Entry 7F58 (electron microscopy, 3.10 A resolution); this record covers chains R and A of the 5 polymer chains in the assembly.

# Chain R
Molecule: Melanocortin receptor 4
From: Homo sapiens
UniProt: P32245 (MC4R_HUMAN); residues 1-332 here = UniProt positions 1-332
Sequence (507 residues; row label = number of the first residue in the row; numbers below 1 keep their minus sign (Gly-1 is residue -1)):
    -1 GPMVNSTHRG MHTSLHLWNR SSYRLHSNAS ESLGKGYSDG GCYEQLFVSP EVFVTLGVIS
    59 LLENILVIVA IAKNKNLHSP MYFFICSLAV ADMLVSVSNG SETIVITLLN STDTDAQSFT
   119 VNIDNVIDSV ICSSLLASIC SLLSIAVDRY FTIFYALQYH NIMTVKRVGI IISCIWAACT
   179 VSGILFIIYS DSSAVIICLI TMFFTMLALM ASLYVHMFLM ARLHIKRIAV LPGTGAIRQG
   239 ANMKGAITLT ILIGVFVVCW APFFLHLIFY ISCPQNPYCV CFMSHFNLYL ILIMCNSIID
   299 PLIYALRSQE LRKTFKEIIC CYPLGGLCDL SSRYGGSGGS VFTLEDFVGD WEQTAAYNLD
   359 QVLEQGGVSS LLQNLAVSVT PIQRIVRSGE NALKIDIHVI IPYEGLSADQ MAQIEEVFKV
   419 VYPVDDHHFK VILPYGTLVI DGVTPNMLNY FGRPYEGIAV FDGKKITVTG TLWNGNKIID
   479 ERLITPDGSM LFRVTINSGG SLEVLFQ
Not modelled in the structure: -1 to 38, 111-115, 233-236, 321-505
Disulfide bonds: Cys40-Cys279, Cys271-Cys277
Differences from the reference sequence: expression tag (-1 to 0, 333-505)
Metal / ion sites: Ca2+: Glu100, Asp122, Asp126 (together with 1I8)
Ligand contacts: 1I8 ((3R)-N-[(2R)-3-(4-chlorophenyl)-1-[4-cyclohexyl-4-(1,2,4-triazol-1-ylmethyl)piperidin-1-yl]-1-oxidanylidene-propan-2-yl]-1,2,3,4-tetrahydroisoquinoline-3-carboxamide): Phe45, Phe51, Asn97, Glu100, Thr101, Ile104, Asp126, Ile129, Cys130, Leu133, Phe184, Ile185, Ser188, Val193, Ile194, Leu197, Phe261, His264, Leu265, Tyr268, Phe284, Asn285, Leu288
What the authors report for this chain:
  - binding site for 1I8: Phe45, Ile104, Ile129, Cys130, Leu133, Ile185, Ser188, Ile194, Leu197, Phe261, His264, Leu265, Tyr268, Phe284, Asn285, Leu288
  - mutagenesis - H264A: abolished signaling in response to 1I8
  - mutagenesis - N285A: unchanged signaling in response to 1I8
  - specificity-determining residues: Ile129, Ser188, Tyr268
  - mutagenesis - E100A (170-fold), D126A (100-fold), S188Y/Y268I (50-fold): decreased signaling in response to 1I8
  - mutagenesis - F51A (100-fold), N97L, L155A: decreased signaling in response to alpha-MSH
  - mutagenesis - F51A, D126A: decreased signaling in response to afamelanotide
  - mutagenesis - F51A, E100A: decreased signaling in response to bremelanotide
  - mutagenesis - N97A, E100A, D122A, D126A: abolished signaling in response to alpha-MSH
  - mutagenesis - D122A, R147A, Y157A, I185A, H264A, L288A, R305A: decreased signaling
  - mutagenesis - N97A: abolished expression
  - mutagenesis - N97L: unchanged expression
  - mutagenesis - N97L: unchanged binding to alpha-MSH
  - mutagenesis - D126A: abolished signaling in response to bremelanotide
  - mutagenesis - E100A: unchanged signaling in response to afamelanotide
  - mutagenesis - L133A: decreased signaling (basal activity)
  - disease-associated variants - G231S: increased signaling with Isoform Gnas-2 of Guanine nucleotide-binding protein G(s) subunit alpha isoforms short (chain A) (citing earlier work)
  - disease-associated variants - G231V: unchanged signaling with Isoform Gnas-2 of Guanine nucleotide-binding protein G(s) subunit alpha isoforms short (chain A) (citing earlier work)
  - disease-associated variants - F201L, G231S, I251L, L304F: increased signaling (citing earlier work)
  - disease-associated variants - G231V: unchanged signaling in response to Gs signaling (citing earlier work)

# Chain A
Molecule: Isoform Gnas-2 of Guanine nucleotide-binding protein G(s) subunit alpha isoforms short
From: Homo sapiens
UniProt: P63092-2 (GNAS2-2_HUMAN); the author numbering skips numbers that UniProt does not, so the offset changes along the chain: 1-60 = UniProt 1-60; 75-394 = UniProt 61-380
Sequence (380 residues; numbered 1 to 394; 14 numbers in that range are skipped by the numbering (no residue carries them; nothing is unmodelled there); the number before each row is that of its first residue):
     1 MGCLGNSKTE DQRNEEKAQR EANKKIEKQL QKDKQVYRAT HRLLLLGAGE SGKNTIVKQM
    75 RILHVNGFNG DSEKATKVQD IKNNLKEAIE TIVAAMSNLV PPVELANPEN QFRVDYILSV
   135 MNVPDFDFPP EFYEHAKALW EDEGVRACYE RSNEYQLIDC AQYFLDKIDV IKQADYVPSD
   195 QDLLRCRVLT SGIFETKFQV DKVNFHMFDV GAQRDERRKW IQCFNDVTAI IFVVASSSYN
   255 MVIREDNQTN RLQAALKLFD SIWNNKWLRD TSVILFLNKQ DLLAEKVLAG KSKIEDYFPE
   315 FARYTTPEDA TPEPGEDPRV TRAKYFIRDE FLRISTASGD GRHYCYPHFT CAVDTENIRR
   375 VFNDCRDIIQ RMHLRQYELL
Not modelled in the structure: 1-10, 75-204, 252-261, 304-306
Differences from the reference sequence: engineered mutation Asn54 (Ser in P63092-2), Ala226 (Gly212 in P63092-2), Ala268 (Glu254 in P63092-2), Lys271 (Asn257 in P63092-2), Asp274 (Lys260 in P63092-2), Lys280 (Arg266 in P63092-2), Asp284 (Thr270 in P63092-2), Thr285 (Ile271 in P63092-2)

# How chain R and chain A interact
Contacting residue pairs (48):
  Met79(R) with Tyr391(A), hydrogen bond
  Arg147(R) with Tyr391(A)
  Thr150(R) with His387(A); Tyr391(A), hydrogen bond
  Ile151(R) with Gln384(A), hydrogen bond (backbone-side chain); His387(A); Leu388(A), hydrophobic; Tyr391(A), hydrophobic
  Ala154(R) with Ile383(A), hydrophobic
  Leu155(R) with His41(A); Val217(A), hydrophobic; Phe376(A), hydrophobic; Ile383(A), hydrophobic
  Gln156(R) with Asp215(A); Val217(A)
  His158(R) with Gln35(A), hydrogen bond (backbone-side chain); Arg38(A)
  Asn159(R) with Gln35(A); Ala39(A)
  Thr162(R) with Gln35(A)
  Met215(R) with Leu388(A); Leu393(A), hydrophobic
  Met218(R) with Gln384(A)
  Ala219(R) with Leu388(A), hydrophobic; Leu393(A); Leu394(A), hydrophobic
  His222(R) with Gln384(A), hydrogen bond; Arg385(A); Leu388(A)
  Ile223(R) with Leu394(A), hydrophobic
  Arg225(R) with Asp381(A), salt bridge; Arg385(A)
  Ile226(R) with Tyr358(A), hydrophobic; Arg385(A)
  Val228(R) with Asp323(A)
  Leu229(R) with Thr350(A)
  Pro230(R) with Asp343(A); Leu346(A), hydrophobic
  Gly231(R) with Thr350(A)
  Thr232(R) with Thr350(A)
  Lys242(R) with Glu392(A); Leu394(A), hydrogen bond (side chain-backbone)
  Gly243(R) with Glu392(A); Leu393(A)
  Thr246(R) with Tyr391(A); Glu392(A), hydrogen bond (side chain-backbone); Leu393(A)
  Arg305(R) with Glu392(A), salt bridge
Other interface residues (no listed pair), chain R (31 interface residues in all): Val163, Phe216, Ala239, Leu247, Glu308
Other interface residues (no listed pair), chain A (27 interface residues in all): Phe219, Cys379, Arg380, Arg389, Gln390

# In short
Chain R and chain A form an interface of 31 and 27 residues respectively, with 7 hydrogen bonds and 2 salt
bridges. Polar contacts include Arg225(R)-Asp381(A), Arg305(R)-Glu392(A) and Met79(R)-Tyr391(A). The paper
reports a binding site for 1I8 at Phe45(R), Ile104(R) and Ile129(R) among others; D122A, R147A and Y157A of
chain R, among others, reduce signaling; 21 substitutions were tested in all.
Chain R is Melanocortin receptor 4 and chain A is Isoform Gnas-2 of Guanine nucleotide-binding protein G(s)
subunit alpha isoforms short, both from Homo sapiens; the structure, Cryo-EM structure of THIQ-MC4R-Gs_Nb35
complex, was determined by electron microscopy (same publication as 7F53, 7F54 and 7F55).
